PDB entry 6LE9 | X-ray diffraction, 2.60 A resolution | chains D and J of the 10 polymer chains in the assembly

[Chain D]
Name: Histone H2B type 1-K
Organism: Homo sapiens
UniProt: O60814 (H2B1K_HUMAN); residues 28-122 here correspond to UniProt positions 32-126 (UniProt number = residue number + 4)
Amino-acid sequence (95 residues; row label = number of the first residue in the row):
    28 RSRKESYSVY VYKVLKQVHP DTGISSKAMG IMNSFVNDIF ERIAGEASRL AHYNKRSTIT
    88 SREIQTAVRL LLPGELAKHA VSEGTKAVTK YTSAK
UniProt features mapped onto this chain:
  - modified residue: Lys31 (N6-(2-hydroxyisobutyryl)lysine), Glu32 (PolyADP-ribosyl glutamic acid), Ser33 (Phosphoserine), Lys40 (N6-(2-hydroxyisobutyryl)lysine), Lys43 (N6-(2-hydroxyisobutyryl)lysine), Lys54 (N6,N6-dimethyllysine), Arg76 (Dimethylated arginine), Lys82 (N6,N6,N6-trimethyllysine), Arg83 (Omega-N-methylarginine), Arg89 (Omega-N-methylarginine), Lys105 (N6-(2-hydroxyisobutyryl)lysine), Thr112 (Phosphothreonine), Lys113 (N6-(2-hydroxyisobutyryl)lysine), Lys117 (N6-(2-hydroxyisobutyryl)lysine)
  - glycosylation: Ser109 (O-linked (GlcNAc) serine)
  - cross-link (Glycyl lysine isopeptide (Lys-Gly)): Lys31 (interchain with G-Cter in ubiquitin), Lys117 (interchain with G-Cter in ubiquitin)

[Chain J]
Molecule: Human Telomeric DNA
Organism: Homo sapiens
Sequence (145 nucleotides; each row starts with the number of its first residue; numbers below 1 keep their minus sign (DA-72 is residue -72)):
   -72 ATCTTAGGGT TAGGGTTAGG GTTAGGGTTA GGGTTAGGGT TAGGGTTAGG GTTAGGGTTA
   -12 GGGTTAGGGT TAGGGTTAGG GTTAGGGTTA GGGTTAGGGT TAGGGTTAGG GTTAGGGTTA
    48 GGGTTAGGGT TAGGGTTAGG GTGAT
Ion coordination: Mn2+ near DG6 (its only coordinating residue here)

[Interface between chain D and chain J]
Pairs across the interface (10; chain D residue first):
  Arg28(D) - DT51(J)  salt bridge to the phosphate
  Ser29(D) - DG50(J)  phosphate contact
  Arg30(D) - DG49(J)  hydrogen bond to the sugar
  Arg30(D) - DG50(J)  phosphate contact
  Lys31(D) - DG49(J)  sugar contact
  Lys31(D) - DG50(J)  hydrogen bond to the phosphate
  Ser33(D) - DG49(J)  hydrogen bond to the phosphate
  Val36(D) - DG48(J)  sugar contact
  Val36(D) - DG49(J)  phosphate contact
  Tyr37(D) - DG48(J)  hydrogen bond to the phosphate
Also at the interface, not in a pair above, chain D (11 interface residues in all): Glu32, Lys40, Thr85, Thr87
Also at the interface, not in a pair above, chain J (5 interface residues in all): DG38

[In short]
The interface between chain D and chain J involves 11 residues on one side and 5 on the other; the contacts
include 4 hydrogen bonds and 1 salt bridge. Polar contacts include Arg30(D)-DG49(J), Lys31(D)-DG50(J) and
Ser33(D)-DG49(J).
Chain D is Histone H2B type 1-K and chain J is Human Telomeric DNA, both from Homo sapiens; the structure, The
Human Telomeric Nucleosome Displays Distinct Structural and Dynamic Properties, was determined by X-ray
diffraction, deposited together with 6KE9 and 6L9H.
